Entry 3PNQ (X-ray diffraction, 2.20 A resolution); this record covers chains A and B.

[Chain A (and B)]
Molecule: PTS-dependent dihydroxyacetone kinase, dihydroxyacetone-binding subunit dhaK
Source organism: Escherichia coli
Notes: EC 2.7.-.-; chain B of this document is another copy of the same molecule, construct and numbering; everything in this record applies to it too
UniProt: P76015 (DHAK_ECOLI); residue numbers follow UniProt; this construct covers 2-356
Amino-acid sequence (357 residues; row label = number of the first residue in the row; numbering starts at 0):
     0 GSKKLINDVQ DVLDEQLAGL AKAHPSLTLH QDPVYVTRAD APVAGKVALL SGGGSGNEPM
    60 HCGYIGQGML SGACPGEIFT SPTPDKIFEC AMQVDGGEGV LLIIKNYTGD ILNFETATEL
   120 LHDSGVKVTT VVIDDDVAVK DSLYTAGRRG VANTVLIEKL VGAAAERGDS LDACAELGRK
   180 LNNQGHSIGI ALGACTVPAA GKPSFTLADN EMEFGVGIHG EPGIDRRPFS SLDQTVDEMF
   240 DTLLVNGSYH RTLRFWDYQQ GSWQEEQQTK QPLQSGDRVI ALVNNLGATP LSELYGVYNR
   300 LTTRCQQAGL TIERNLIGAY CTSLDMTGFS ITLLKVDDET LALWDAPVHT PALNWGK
Disordered / not traced: 0-9, 193-205 (chain B: 0-9, 195-205)
Sequence notes: expression tag (0-1); engineered mutation Asn56 (His in P76015)
Swiss-Prot annotation at these positions:
  - active site: His218 (Tele-hemiaminal-histidine intermediate)
  - binding site (dihydroxyacetone): Lys104, Asp109
  - mutagenesis: Asp109 (D109A/N: Loss of kinase activity), His218 (H218A/K: Loss of kinase activity)
What the authors report for this chain:
  - binding site for Dihydroxyacetone: Gly53, Ser80, Lys104, Asp109, His218
  - mutagenesis - D109A, D109N, H218K: abolished catalytic activity
  - catalytic residues: His218 (proposed by the authors, not directly observed)
  - catalytic residues: Asp109

[Chain A / chain B interface]
Residue-residue contacts (48):
  Glu14(A) - Asp232(B)
  Glu14(A) - Asn298(B)
  Gln15(A) - Ser291(B)
  Gln15(A) - Glu292(B)
  Gln15(A) - Tyr294(B)
  Ala17(A) - Asn298(B)
  Gly18(A) - Tyr294(B)
  Gly18(A) - Tyr297(B)
  Gly18(A) - Asn298(B)
  Leu19(A) - Tyr294(B)  hydrophobic
  Lys21(A) - Tyr297(B)
  Lys21(A) - Asn298(B)  hydrogen bond
  Lys21(A) - Thr301(B)
  Lys21(A) - Thr302(B)
  Ala22(A) - Tyr297(B)  hydrophobic
  Ala22(A) - Asn314(B)  hydrogen bond (backbone-side chain)
  Ala22(A) - Ile316(B)  hydrophobic
  His23(A) - Tyr294(B)  hydrogen bond
  Glu57(A) - Leu290(B)
  Glu57(A) - Ser291(B)
  Pro58(A) - Leu290(B)  hydrophobic
  Asp232(A) - Glu14(B)
  Gly286(A) - Gly286(B)
  Ala287(A) - Ala287(B)  hydrophobic
  Ala287(A) - Asp324(B)
  Pro289(A) - Asp324(B)
  Leu290(A) - Pro58(B)  hydrophobic
  Ser291(A) - Gln15(B)
  Ser291(A) - Glu57(B)
  Tyr294(A) - Gln15(B)
  Tyr294(A) - Gly18(B)
  Tyr294(A) - Leu19(B)  hydrophobic
  Tyr294(A) - His23(B)  hydrogen bond
  Tyr297(A) - Gly18(B)
  Tyr297(A) - Lys21(B)
  Tyr297(A) - Ala22(B)
  Asn298(A) - Glu14(B)
  Asn298(A) - Ala17(B)
  Asn298(A) - Gly18(B)
  Asn298(A) - Lys21(B)  hydrogen bond
  Thr301(A) - Lys21(B)
  Asn314(A) - Ala22(B)  hydrogen bond (side chain-backbone)
  Ile316(A) - Ala22(B)  hydrophobic
  Asp324(A) - Ala287(B)
  Asp324(A) - Pro289(B)
  Asn353(A) - Asn353(B)  hydrogen bond (backbone-side chain)
  Asn353(A) - Trp354(B)
  Trp354(A) - Asn353(B)
Other interface residues (no listed pair), chain A (31 interface residues in all): Glu292, Gly295, Thr302, Leu323, Pro350, Gly355
Other interface residues (no listed pair), chain B (31 interface residues in all): Gly295, Leu323, Pro350, Gly355

[Overview]
Chain A and chain B each contribute 31 residues to their interface, with 7 hydrogen bonds. Polar pairs include
Lys21(A)-Asn298(B), Ala22(A)-Asn314(B) and His23(A)-Tyr294(B). From the paper: catalytic residues His218(A)
and Asp109(A); D109A, D109N and H218K of chain A abolish catalytic activity.
Chain A and chain B are both PTS-dependent dihydroxyacetone kinase, dihydroxyacetone-binding subunit dhaK
(Escherichia coli); the structure, Crystal Structure of E.coli Dha kinase DhaK (H56N) complex with Dha, was
determined by X-ray diffraction together with 3PNK, 3PNL, 3PNM and 3PNO from the same study.
